Entry 5NS3 (X-ray diffraction, 2.40 A resolution); this record covers chains A and B of the 4 polymer chains in the assembly.

[Chain A (and B)]
Protein: 50S ribosomal protein L5
Organism: Thermus thermophilus
Notes: chain B of this document is another copy of the same molecule, construct and numbering; everything in this record applies to it too
UniProtKB: P41201 (RL5_THETH); residue numbers follow UniProt; this construct covers 5-181
Sequence (177 residues; numbered 5 to 181; the number before each row is that of its first residue):
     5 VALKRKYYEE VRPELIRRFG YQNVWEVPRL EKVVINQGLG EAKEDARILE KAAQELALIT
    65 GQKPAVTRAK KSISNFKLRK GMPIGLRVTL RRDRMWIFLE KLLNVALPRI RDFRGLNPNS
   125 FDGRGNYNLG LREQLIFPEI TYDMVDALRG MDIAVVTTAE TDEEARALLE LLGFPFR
Not modelled in the structure: 44-51, 74-86, 116-118, 136-153 (chain B: 41-51, 75-83, 116, 136-153)

[How chain A and chain B interact]
Residue-residue contacts - 12 pairs, chain A then chain B:
  Asn-27(A) with Thr-165(B)
  Trp-29(A) with Gly-127(B); Arg-128(B); Glu-164(B), hydrogen bond (side chain-backbone)
  Glu-30(A) with Glu-164(B); Thr-165(B)
  Gly-127(A) with Trp-29(B)
  Arg-128(A) with Trp-29(B)
  Glu-164(A) with Trp-29(B), hydrogen bond (backbone-side chain); Glu-30(B)
  Thr-165(A) with Asn-27(B); Glu-30(B)
Interface residues without a listed pair, chain A (8 interface residues in all): Gln-26

[Summary]
8 residues of chain A and 7 residues of chain B are in contact; the contacts include 2 hydrogen bonds. Its one
hydrogen-bonded contact is Trp-29(A)/Glu-164(B).
Both chains are 50S ribosomal protein L5 (Thermus thermophilus). Entry 5NS3 (Crystal structures of Cy5 cyanine
fluorophores stacked onto the end of double-stranded RNA) was determined by X-ray diffraction (same
publication as 5NS4).
